4HRE - chains G and H of the 6 polymer chains in the assembly; structure by X-ray diffraction, 2.79 A resolution.

[Chain G (and H)]
Protein: Helicase-like transcription factor
Notes: EC 3.6.4.-, 6.3.2.-; chain H of this document is another copy of the same molecule, construct and numbering; everything in this record applies to it too
Reference sequence: Q14527 (HLTF_HUMAN); residues -7 to 6 here correspond to UniProt positions 26-39 (UniProt number = residue number + 33)
Chain sequence (14 residues; each row starts with the number of its first residue; numbers below 1 keep their minus sign (Pro-7 is residue -7)):
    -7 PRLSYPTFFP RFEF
Unresolved in the structure: -7 to -3
Swiss-Prot annotation at these positions:
  - DNA-binding region: Glu5
  - modified residue: Arg-6 (Omega-N-methylarginine)

[Chain G / chain H interface]
Residue-residue contacts (7; chain G residue first):
  Pro-2(G) with Phe0(H); Phe1(H); Arg3(H)
  Thr-1(G) with Pro-2(H); Thr-1(H), hydrogen bond (backbone-backbone); Phe1(H)
  Phe0(G) with Pro-2(H)
Interface residues without a listed pair, chain G (4 interface residues in all): Phe1

[Summary]
4 residues of chain G and 5 residues of chain H are in contact; the contacts include 1 hydrogen bond. Its one
hydrogen bond, Thr-1(G)-Thr-1(H), is backbone to backbone. Curated annotation (UniProt) lists a DNA-binding
region on chain G.
Chain G and chain H are both Helicase-like transcription factor; the structure, Crystal Structure of
p11/Annexin A2 Heterotetramer in Complex with SMARCA3 Peptide, was determined by X-ray diffraction, deposited
together with 4HRG and 4HRH.
